PDB entry 8JXL | electron microscopy, 2.98 A resolution | chains A and C of the 12 polymer chains in the assembly

[Chain A]
Name: Methylcrotonoyl-CoA carboxylase beta chain, mitochondrial
Organism: Homo sapiens
Notes: EC 6.4.1.4
Reference sequence: Q9HCC0 (MCCB_HUMAN); numbering as in UniProt (aligned over 1-563)
Amino-acid sequence (563 residues; row label = number of the first residue in the row):
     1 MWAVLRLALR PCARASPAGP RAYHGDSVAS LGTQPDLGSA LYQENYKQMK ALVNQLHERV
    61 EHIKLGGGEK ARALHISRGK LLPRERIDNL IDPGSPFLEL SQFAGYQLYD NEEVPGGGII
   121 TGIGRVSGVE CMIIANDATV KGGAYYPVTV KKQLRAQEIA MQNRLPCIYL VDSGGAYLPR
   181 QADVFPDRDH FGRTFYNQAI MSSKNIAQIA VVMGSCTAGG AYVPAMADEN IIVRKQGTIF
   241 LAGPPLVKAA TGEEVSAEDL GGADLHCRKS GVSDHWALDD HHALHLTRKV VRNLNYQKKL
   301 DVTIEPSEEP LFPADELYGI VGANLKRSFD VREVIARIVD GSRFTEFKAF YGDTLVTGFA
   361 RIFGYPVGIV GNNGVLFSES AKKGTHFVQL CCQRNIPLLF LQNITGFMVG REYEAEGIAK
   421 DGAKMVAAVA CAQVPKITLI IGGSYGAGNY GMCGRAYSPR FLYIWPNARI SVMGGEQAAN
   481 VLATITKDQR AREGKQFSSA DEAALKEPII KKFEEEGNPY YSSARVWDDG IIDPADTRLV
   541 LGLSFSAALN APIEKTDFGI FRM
Not modelled in the structure: 1-22, 246-254
Residues lining bound ligands:
  - TW3 (S-[2-[3-[[(2R)-4-[[[(2S,3S,4S,5S)-5-(6-aminopurin-9-yl)-4-oxidanyl-3-phosphonooxy-oxolan-2-yl]methoxy-oxidanyl-phosphoryl]oxy-oxidanyl-phosphoryl]oxy-3,3-dimethyl-2-oxidanyl-butanoyl]amino]propanoylamino]ethyl] 3-methylbut-2-enethioate), molecule 1: Arg78, Lys141, Gly142, Ala144, Gly174, Gly175, Ala176, Tyr177, Leu178, Phe185, Phe191, Ser215, Thr217, Ala218, Gly219
  - TW3, molecule 2: Gly446, Ala447, Tyr450, Val472, Met473, Val481, Ile485, Gln489
Swiss-Prot annotation at these positions:
  - region: Arg343 to Asn372 (Acyl-CoA binding)
  - modified residue: Lys70 (N6-acetyllysine), Lys141 (N6-succinyllysine), Lys495 (N6-acetyllysine), Lys511 (N6-acetyllysine)
  - natural variant: Ser39 (S39F: In MCC2D), Gly68 (G68V: In MCC2D; uncertain significance), Glu99 (E99Q: In MCC2D), Ser101 (S101F: In MCC2D), Gly105 (G105R: In MCC2D; uncertain significance), Gly118 (deletion: In MCC2D), Cys131 (C131F: In MCC2D), Thr139 (T139I: In MCC2D), Tyr146 (Y146N: In MCC2D), Lys152 (K152T: In MCC2D), Arg155 (R155Q: In MCC2D; R155W: In MCC2D), Asn163 (N163D: In MCC2D; uncertain significance), 42 further natural variant entries in UniProt
Reported in the primary citation:
  - binding site for TW3: Arg78, Lys141, Gly174, Ala176, Tyr177, Phe191, Tyr450
  - conformationally variable residues (helix shift): Gly475 to Glu493
  - mutagenesis - L241R, A242F: decreased catalytic activity on TW3
  - catalytic residues: Phe407, Ala447 (proposed by the authors, not directly observed)

[Chain C]
Name: Methylcrotonoyl-CoA carboxylase subunit alpha, mitochondrial
Organism: Homo sapiens
Notes: EC 6.4.1.4
Reference sequence: Q96RQ3 (MCCA_HUMAN); residue numbers follow UniProt; this construct covers 1-725
Amino-acid sequence (725 residues; numbered 1 to 725; the number before each row is that of its first residue):
     1 MAAASAVSVL LVAAERNRWH RLPSLLLPPR TWVWRQRTMK YTTATGRNIT KVLIANRGEI
    61 ACRVMRTAKK LGVQTVAVYS EADRNSMHVD MADEAYSIGP APSQQSYLSM EKIIQVAKTS
   121 AAQAIHPGCG FLSENMEFAE LCKQEGIIFI GPPPSAIRDM GIKSTSKSIM AAAGVPVVEG
   181 YHGEDQSDQC LKEHARRIGY PVMIKAVRGG GGKGMRIVRS EQEFQEQLES ARREAKKSFN
   241 DDAMLIEKFV DTPRHVEVQV FGDHHGNAVY LFERDCSVQR RHQKIIEEAP APGIKSEVRK
   301 KLGEAAVRAA KAVNYVGAGT VEFIMDSKHN FCFMEMNTRL QVEHPVTEMI TGTDLVEWQL
   361 RIAAGEKIPL SQEEITLQGH AFEARIYAED PSNNFMPVAG PLVHLSTPRA DPSTRIETGV
   421 RQGDEVSVHY DPMIAKLVVW AADRQAALTK LRYSLRQYNI VGLHTNIDFL LNLSGHPEFE
   481 AGNVHTDFIP QHHKQLLLSR KAAAKESLCQ AALGLILKEK AMTDTFTLQA HDQFSPFSSS
   541 SGRRLNISYT RNMTLKDGKN NVAIAVTYNH DGSYSMQIED KTFQVLGNLY SEGDCTYLKC
   601 SVNGVASKAK LIILENTIYL FSKEGSIEID IPVPKYLSSV SSQETQGGPL APMTGTIEKV
   661 FVKAGDKVKA GDSLMVMIAM KMEHTIKSPK DGTVKKVFYR EGAQANRHTP LVEFEEEESD
   721 KRESE
Not modelled in the structure: 1-46, 183-245, 718-725

[Interface between chain A and chain C]
Contacting residue pairs - 57 pairs, chain A then chain C:
  Leu56(A) with Asn546(C)
  His57(A) with Asn546(C), hydrogen bond (side chain-backbone)
  Val60(A) with Asn546(C); Ile547(C), hydrophobic
  Glu61(A) with Ile547(C)
  Asp88(A) with Arg544(C), salt bridge; Tyr549(C)
  Ile91(A) with Arg544(C)
  Pro93(A) with Glu519(C)
  Gly94(A) with Ser539(C); Ser540(C); Ser541(C), hydrogen bond (backbone-backbone); Gly542(C), hydrogen bond (backbone-backbone)
  Ser95(A) with Arg544(C), hydrogen bond (backbone-side chain)
  Pro96(A) with Pro536(C); Phe537(C); Ser539(C); Arg543(C)
  Phe97(A) with Arg543(C), hydrogen bond (backbone-backbone); Arg544(C)
  Leu98(A) with Leu545(C), hydrophobic
  Glu99(A) with Leu545(C)
  Gln102(A) with Leu545(C); Asn546(C)
  Ile123(A) with Phe537(C)
  Arg125(A) with Ser535(C), hydrogen bond; Phe537(C); Ser538(C), hydrogen bond
  Gly128(A) with Phe526(C)
  Glu130(A) with Phe537(C)
  His281(A) with Tyr636(C)
  His282(A) with Tyr636(C)
  His285(A) with Tyr636(C); Leu637(C)
  Gln297(A) with His531(C)
  Lys298(A) with His531(C), hydrogen bond (backbone-side chain); Asp532(C), salt bridge
  Lys299(A) with His531(C)
  Leu300(A) with Asp532(C)
  Ile304(A) with Phe534(C), hydrophobic
  Glu305(A) with Phe534(C)
  Pro306(A) with Phe534(C), hydrophobic
  Phe363(A) with Phe534(C); Pro536(C), hydrophobic
  Tyr365(A) with Asp532(C), hydrogen bond; Ser535(C)
  Ile531(A) with Asn546(C), hydrogen bond (backbone-side chain)
  Asp533(A) with Asn546(C)
  Asp536(A) with Arg543(C), salt bridge
  Leu539(A) with Arg543(C)
  Val540(A) with Leu545(C), hydrophobic
  Gly542(A) with Pro536(C)
  Leu543(A) with Pro536(C), hydrophobic; Phe537(C)
  Ser546(A) with Asp532(C), hydrogen bond; Ser535(C); Phe537(C)
Other interface residues (no listed pair), chain A (44 interface residues in all): Lys64, Glu85, Gly124, Leu278, Ser307, Ala547
Other interface residues (no listed pair), chain C (27 interface residues in all): Thr523, Ser548, Thr550, Arg551, Asn552, Tyr568

[Summary]
44 residues of chain A face 27 of chain C across their interface, with 11 hydrogen bonds and 3 salt bridges.
Polar pairs include Asp88(A)-Arg544(C), Lys298(A)-Asp532(C) and Asp536(A)-Arg543(C). Ligands of chain A:
compound TW3. From the paper: catalytic residues Phe407(A) and Ala447(A); L241R and A242F of chain A reduce
catalytic activity on TW3.
Here chain A is Methylcrotonoyl-CoA carboxylase beta chain, mitochondrial and chain C is Methylcrotonoyl-CoA
carboxylase subunit alpha, mitochondrial, both from Homo sapiens. Entry 8JXL (Human 3-methylcrotonyl-CoA
carboxylase in MCCU state with MCoA) was determined by electron microscopy, deposited together with 7YBU,
8J4Z, 8J78, 8J7D, 8JAK, 8JAW and 3 further entries.
